1QAT - chain A; structure by X-ray diffraction, 3.00 A resolution.

[Chain A]
Name: Phospholipase C delta-1
Organism: Rattus norvegicus
Notes: EC 3.1.4.11
Reference sequence: P10688 (PLCD1_RAT); residues 135-756 here = UniProt positions 135-756
Sequence (622 residues; row label = number of the first residue in the row):
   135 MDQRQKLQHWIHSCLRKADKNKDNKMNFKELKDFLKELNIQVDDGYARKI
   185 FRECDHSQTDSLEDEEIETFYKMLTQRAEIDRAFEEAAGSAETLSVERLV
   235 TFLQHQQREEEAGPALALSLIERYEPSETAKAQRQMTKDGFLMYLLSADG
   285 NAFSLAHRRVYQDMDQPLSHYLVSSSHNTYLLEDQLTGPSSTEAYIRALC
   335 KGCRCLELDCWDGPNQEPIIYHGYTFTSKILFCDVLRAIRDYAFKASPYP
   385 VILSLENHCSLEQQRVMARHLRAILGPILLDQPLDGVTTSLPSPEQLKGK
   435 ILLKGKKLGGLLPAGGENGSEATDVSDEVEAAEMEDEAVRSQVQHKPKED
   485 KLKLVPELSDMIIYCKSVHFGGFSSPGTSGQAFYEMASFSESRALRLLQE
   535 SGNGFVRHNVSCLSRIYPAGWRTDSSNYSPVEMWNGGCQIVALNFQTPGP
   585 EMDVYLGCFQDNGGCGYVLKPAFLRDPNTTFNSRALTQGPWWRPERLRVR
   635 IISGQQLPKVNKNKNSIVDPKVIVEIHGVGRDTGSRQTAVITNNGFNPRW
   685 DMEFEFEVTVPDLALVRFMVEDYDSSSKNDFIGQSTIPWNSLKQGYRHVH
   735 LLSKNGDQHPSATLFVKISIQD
Unresolved in the structure: 135-205, 445-486
Bound ions: samarium (III) ion site 1: N312, E341, D343; samarium (III) ion site 2: I651, D653, N677
UniProt features mapped onto this chain:
  - active site: H311, H356
  - binding site (Ca(2+)): D153, N155, D157, K159, E164, D189, S191, T193, S195, E200, N312, E341, D343, E390, I651, D653, N677, D706, Y707, D708
  - binding site (substrate): K438, K440, S522, R549
  - modified residue: T457 (Phosphothreonine), S460 (Phosphoserine)
  - glycosylation: S191 (O-linked (GlcNAc) serine), T193 (O-linked (GlcNAc) threonine)

[Summary]
N312, E341 and D343 form the samarium (III) ion site 1. The samarium (III) ion site 2 is built by I651, D653
and N677. UniProt lists active-site residues H311 and H356, 20 Ca2+-binding residues and 4 substrate-binding
residues.
Chain A is Phospholipase C delta-1 (Rattus norvegicus); the structure, 1-phosphatidylinositol-4,5-bisphosphate
phosphodiesterase delta complex with samarium (III) chloride, was determined by X-ray diffraction, deposited
together with 1QAS.
